Entry 9DWG (electron microscopy, 3.30 A resolution); this record covers chains F and J of the 12 polymer chains in the assembly.

== Chain F ==
Protein: Histone H4
From: Homo sapiens
Reference sequence: P62805 (H4_HUMAN); residues 1-102 here correspond to UniProt positions 2-103 (UniProt number = residue number + 1)
Sequence (102 residues; numbered 1 to 102; the number before each row is that of its first residue):
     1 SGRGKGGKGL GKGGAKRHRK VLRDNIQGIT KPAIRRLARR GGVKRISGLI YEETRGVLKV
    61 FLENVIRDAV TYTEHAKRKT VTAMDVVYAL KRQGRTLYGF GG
Disordered / not traced: 1-18, 102
Swiss-Prot annotation at these positions:
  - DNA-binding region: Lys-16 to Lys-20
  - modified residue: Ser-1 (N-acetylserine), Arg-3 (Asymmetric dimethylarginine), Lys-5 (N6-(2-hydroxyisobutyryl)lysine), Lys-8 (N6-(2-hydroxyisobutyryl)lysine), Lys-12 (N6-(2-hydroxyisobutyryl)lysine), Lys-16 (N6-(2-hydroxyisobutyryl)lysine), Lys-20 (N6,N6,N6-trimethyllysine), Lys-31 (N6-(2-hydroxyisobutyryl)lysine), Lys-44 (N6-(2-hydroxyisobutyryl)lysine), Ser-47 (Phosphoserine), Tyr-51 (Phosphotyrosine), Lys-59 (N6-(2-hydroxyisobutyryl)lysine), Lys-77 (N6-(2-hydroxyisobutyryl)lysine), Lys-79 (N6-(2-hydroxyisobutyryl)lysine), Thr-80 (Phosphothreonine), Tyr-88 (Phosphotyrosine), Lys-91 (N6-(2-hydroxyisobutyryl)lysine)
  - cross-link (Glycyl lysine isopeptide (Lys-Gly)): Lys-12 (interchain with G-Cter in SUMO2), Lys-20 (interchain with G-Cter in SUMO2), Lys-31 (interchain with G-Cter in SUMO2), Lys-59 (interchain with G-Cter in SUMO2), Lys-79 (interchain with G-Cter in SUMO2), Lys-91 (interchain with G-Cter in SUMO2)

== Chain J ==
Molecule: 601 J strand (non-damaged strand)
Sequence (147 nucleotides; row label = number of the first residue in the row):
     1 ATCGGATGTA TATATCTGAC ACGTGCCTGG AGACTAGGGA GTAATCCCCT TGGCGGTTAA
    61 AACGCGGGGG ACAGCGCGTA CGTGCGTTTA AGCGGTGCTA GAGCTGTCTA CGACCAATTG
   121 AGCGGCCTCG GCACCGGGAT TCTCGAT

== How chain F and chain J interact ==
Pairs across the interface - 6 pairs, chain F then chain J:
  Thr-30(F) / DA61(J)  sugar contact
  Thr-30(F) / DA62(J)  phosphate contact
  Pro-32(F) / DA61(J)  phosphate contact
  Pro-32(F) / DA62(J)  phosphate contact
  Arg-36(F) / DA61(J)  salt bridge to the phosphate
  Lys-44(F) / DG70(J)  salt bridge to the phosphate
Also at the interface, not in a pair above, chain F (7 interface residues in all): Lys-20, Lys-31, Arg-45
Also at the interface, not in a pair above, chain J (4 interface residues in all): DG53

== Overview ==
7 residues of chain F and 4 residues of chain J are in contact, with 2 salt bridges. Polar contacts include
Arg-36(F)/DA61(J) and Lys-44(F)/DG70(J). UniProt lists a DNA-binding region on chain F.
Here chain F is Histone H4 (Homo sapiens) and chain J is 601 J strand (non-damaged strand). Entry 9DWG (DNA
Polymerase Beta bound to a nucleosome containing a 1-nt gap at SHL-4.5 (State 1, composite)) was determined by
electron microscopy.
